PDB entry 5BSH | X-ray diffraction, 2.10 A resolution | chains A and J of the 10 polymer chains in the assembly

== Chain A (and J) ==
Protein: Pyrroline-5-carboxylate reductase
Source organism: Medicago truncatula
Notes: EC 1.5.1.2; chain J of this document is another copy of the same molecule, construct and numbering; everything in this record applies to it too
Reference sequence: G7KRM5 (G7KRM5_MEDTR); residues 1-274 here = UniProt positions 1-274
Sequence (277 residues; each row starts with the number of its first residue; numbers below 1 keep their minus sign (Ser-2 is residue -2)):
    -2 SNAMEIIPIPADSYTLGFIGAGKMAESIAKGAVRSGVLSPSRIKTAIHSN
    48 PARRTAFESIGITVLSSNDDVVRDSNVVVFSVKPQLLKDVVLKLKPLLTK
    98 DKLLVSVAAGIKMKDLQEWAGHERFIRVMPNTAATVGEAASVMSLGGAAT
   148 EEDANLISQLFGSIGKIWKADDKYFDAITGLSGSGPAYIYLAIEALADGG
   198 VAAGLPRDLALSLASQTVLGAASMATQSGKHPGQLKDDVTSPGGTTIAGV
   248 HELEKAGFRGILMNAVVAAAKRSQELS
Disordered / not traced: -2 to 2 (chain J: -2 to 3)
Sequence notes: expression tag (-2 to 0)
Residues lining bound ligands:
  - proline (PRO), molecule 1: Ala106, Met126, Thr176, Gly180, Ser181
  - proline (PRO), molecule 2: Val236, Thr237, Ser238, Gly241, Thr242, Thr243
Reported in the primary citation:
  - binding site for proline: Ser238 to Thr242, Thr243, Ile244
  - conformationally variable residues (side-chain flip): His45
  - specificity-determining residues: His45 (by similarity / conservation)

== How chain A and chain J interact ==
Contacting residue pairs (21):
  His228(A) - Gly230(J)  hydrogen bond (side chain-backbone)
  His228(A) - Gln231(J)
  His228(A) - Asp234(J)  salt bridge
  Gly230(A) - His228(J)  hydrogen bond (backbone-side chain)
  Gln231(A) - His228(J)
  Asp234(A) - His228(J)  salt bridge
  His248(A) - Met260(J)
  His248(A) - Asn261(J)  hydrogen bond
  His248(A) - Val264(J)
  Glu251(A) - Arg256(J)
  Glu251(A) - Gly257(J)
  Glu251(A) - Met260(J)
  Lys252(A) - Asn261(J)  hydrogen bond
  Arg256(A) - Glu251(J)
  Arg256(A) - Arg256(J)
  Gly257(A) - Glu251(J)
  Met260(A) - His248(J)
  Met260(A) - Glu251(J)
  Asn261(A) - His248(J)  hydrogen bond
  Asn261(A) - Lys252(J)  hydrogen bond
  Val264(A) - His248(J)
Also at the interface, not in a pair above, chain A (14 interface residues in all): Ile244, Gly254
Also at the interface, not in a pair above, chain J (14 interface residues in all): Ile244, Gly254

== Summary ==
Chain A and chain J each contribute 14 residues to their interface; the contacts include 6 hydrogen bonds and
2 salt bridges. Polar pairs include His228(A)-Asp234(J), His228(A)-Gly230(J) and His248(A)-Asn261(J). Chain A
binds proline. The paper reports a binding site for proline at Ser238(A), Thr243(A) and Ile244(A); the
specificity determinant His45(A).
Both chains are Pyrroline-5-carboxylate reductase (Medicago truncatula). Entry 5BSH (Crystal structure of
Medicago truncatula (delta)1-Pyrroline-5-Carboxylate Reductase (MtP5CR) in complex with L-Proline) was
determined by X-ray diffraction (same publication as 5BSE, 5BSF and 5BSG).
